Entry 2BJE (X-ray diffraction, 1.90 A resolution); this record covers chain A.

Chain A:
Protein: Acylphosphatase
Source organism: Sulfolobus solfataricus
Notes: EC 3.6.1.7
UniProt: Q97ZL0 (Q97ZL0_SULSO); residues -6 to 94 here correspond to UniProt positions 1-101 (UniProt number = residue number + 7)
Amino-acid sequence (101 residues; row label = number of the first residue in the row; numbers below 1 keep their minus sign (Met-6 is residue -6)):
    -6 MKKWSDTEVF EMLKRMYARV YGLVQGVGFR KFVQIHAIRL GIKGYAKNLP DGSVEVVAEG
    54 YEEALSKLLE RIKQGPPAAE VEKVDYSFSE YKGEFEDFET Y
Disordered / not traced: -6 to 4
UniProt features mapped onto this chain:
  - active site: Arg23, Asn41

In short:
UniProt lists active-site residues Arg23 and Asn41.
Chain A is Acylphosphatase (Sulfolobus solfataricus); the structure, Acylphosphatase from Sulfolobus
solfataricus. Monclinic P21 space group, was determined by X-ray diffraction (same publication as 2BJD).
